PDB entry 8JHR | electron microscopy, 3.52 A resolution | chain A

Chain A:
Name: Sphingosine-1-phosphate transporter SPNS2
From: Homo sapiens
UniProtKB: Q8IVW8 (SPNS2_HUMAN); residues 1-549 here = UniProt positions 1-549
Chain sequence (571 residues; row label = number of the first residue in the row; numbers below 1 keep their minus sign (Met-21 is residue -21)):
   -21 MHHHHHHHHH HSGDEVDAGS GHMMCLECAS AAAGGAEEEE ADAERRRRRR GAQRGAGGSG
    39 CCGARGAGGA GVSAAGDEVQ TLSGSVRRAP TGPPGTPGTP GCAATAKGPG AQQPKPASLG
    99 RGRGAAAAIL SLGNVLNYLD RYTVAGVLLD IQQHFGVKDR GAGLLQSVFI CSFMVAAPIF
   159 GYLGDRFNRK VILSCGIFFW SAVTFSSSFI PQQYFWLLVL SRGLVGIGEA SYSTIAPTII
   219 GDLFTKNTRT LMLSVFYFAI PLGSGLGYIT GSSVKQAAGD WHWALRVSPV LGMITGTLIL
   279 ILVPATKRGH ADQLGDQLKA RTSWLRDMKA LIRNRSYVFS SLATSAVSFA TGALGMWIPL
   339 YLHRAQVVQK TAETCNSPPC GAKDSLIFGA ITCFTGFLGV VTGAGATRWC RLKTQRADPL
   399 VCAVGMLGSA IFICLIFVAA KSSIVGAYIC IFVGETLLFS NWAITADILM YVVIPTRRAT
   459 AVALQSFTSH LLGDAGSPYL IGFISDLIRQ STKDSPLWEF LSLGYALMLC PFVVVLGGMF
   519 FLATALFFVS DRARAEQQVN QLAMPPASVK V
Disordered / not traced: -21 to 95, 285-298, 540-549
Differences from the reference sequence: initiating methionine (-21); expression tag (-20 to 0)
Residues lining bound ligands: YUX (3-[3-(4-decylphenyl)-1,2,4-oxadiazol-5-yl]propan-1-amine): Tyr116, Tyr120, Ile238, Ser242, Thr329, Gly333, Thr370, Phe437, Trp440, Ala441
Reported in the primary citation:
  - disease-associated variants - R200S: decreased localization

Summary:
Ligands of chain A: compound YUX. The paper reports that R200S reduces localization.
Chain A is Sphingosine-1-phosphate transporter SPNS2 (Homo sapiens); the structure, Cryo-EM structure of human
S1P transporter SPNS2 bound with an inhibitor 16d, was determined by electron microscopy, deposited together
with 8JHQ.
